Entry 2VDK (X-ray diffraction, 2.80 A resolution); this record covers chains A and H of the 4 polymer chains in the assembly.

== Chain A ==
Protein: Integrin alpha-iib
Source organism: Homo sapiens
Notes: fragment: headpiece, residues 32-483
UniProtKB: P08514 (ITA2B_HUMAN); residues 1-452 here correspond to UniProt positions 32-483 (UniProt number = residue number + 31)
Amino-acid sequence (452 residues; numbered 1 to 452; the number before each row is that of its first residue):
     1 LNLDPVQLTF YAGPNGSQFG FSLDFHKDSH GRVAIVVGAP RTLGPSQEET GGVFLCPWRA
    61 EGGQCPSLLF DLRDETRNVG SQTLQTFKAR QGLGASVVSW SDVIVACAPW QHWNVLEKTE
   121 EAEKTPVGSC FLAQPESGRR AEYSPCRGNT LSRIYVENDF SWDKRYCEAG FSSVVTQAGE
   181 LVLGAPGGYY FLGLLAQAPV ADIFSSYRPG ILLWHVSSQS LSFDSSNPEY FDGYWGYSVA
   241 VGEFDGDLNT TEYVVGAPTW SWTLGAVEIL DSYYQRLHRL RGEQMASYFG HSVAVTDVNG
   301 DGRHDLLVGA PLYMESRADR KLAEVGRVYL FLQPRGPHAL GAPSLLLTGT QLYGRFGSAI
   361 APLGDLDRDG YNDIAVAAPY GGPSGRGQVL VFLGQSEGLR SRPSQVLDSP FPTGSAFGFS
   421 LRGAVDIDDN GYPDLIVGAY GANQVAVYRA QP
UniProt features mapped onto this chain:
  - binding site (Ca(2+)): E243, D245, D247, T250, E252, D297, N299, D301, R303, D305, D365, D367, D369, Y371, D373, D426, D428, N430, Y432, D434
  - glycosylation (N-linked (GlcNAc...) asparagine): N15, N249
Disulfide bonds: C56-C65, C107-C130, C146-C167
Covalent attachments: N-acetylglucosamine (NAG) linked to N15, N249
Ion coordination: Ca2+ site 1: E243, D245, D247, T250, E252; Ca2+ site 2: D297, N299, D301, R303, D305; Ca2+ site 3: D365, D367, D369, Y371, D373; Ca2+ site 4: D426, D428, N430, Y432, D434

== Chain H ==
Protein: Monoclonal antibody 10E5 heavy chain
Source organism: Mus musculus
Notes: antibody fragment or engineered binder
Amino-acid sequence (221 residues; each row starts with the number of its first residue):
     1 EVQLQQSGAE LVKPGASVKL SCTASGFNIK DTYVHWVKQR PEQGLEWIGR IDPANGYTKY
    61 DPKFQGKATI TADTSSNTAY LQLSSLTSED TAVYYCVRPL YDYYAMDYWG QGTSVTVSSA
   121 KTTAPSVYPL APVCGDTTGS SVTLGCLVKG YFPEPVTLTW NSGSLSSGVH TFPAVLQSDL
   181 YTLSSSVTVT SSTWPSQSIT CNVAHPASST KVDKKIEPRG P
Disordered / not traced: 135-136
Disulfide bonds: C22-C96, C146-C201

== Interface between chain A and chain H ==
Residue-residue contacts - 22 pairs, chain A then chain H:
  R77(A) - D102(H)  salt bridge
  R77(A) - Y104(H)
  V79(A) - Y104(H)  hydrophobic
  G80(A) - Y104(H)
  Q82(A) - Y104(H)  hydrogen bond
  L84(A) - Y104(H)
  N149(A) - Y33(H)  hydrogen bond
  N149(A) - Y104(H)  hydrogen bond
  I154(A) - Y57(H)
  N158(A) - Y57(H)  hydrogen bond
  S205(A) - Y101(H)
  S206(A) - Y101(H)
  I211(A) - D102(H)
  L213(A) - D102(H)
  L213(A) - Y103(H)  hydrogen bond (backbone-backbone)
  L213(A) - Y104(H)
  W214(A) - Y101(H)
  W214(A) - Y103(H)
  H215(A) - D31(H)  hydrogen bond (side chain-backbone)
  H215(A) - T32(H)
  H215(A) - Y101(H)  hydrogen bond (backbone-backbone)
  H215(A) - Y103(H)
Interface residues without a listed pair, chain A (16 interface residues in all): R147, R208
Interface residues without a listed pair, chain H (10 interface residues in all): P99, L100

== Overview ==
16 residues of chain A and 10 residues of chain H are in contact; the contacts include 7 hydrogen bonds and 1
salt bridge. Among the polar pairs are R77(A)-D102(H), Q82(A)-Y104(H) and N149(A)-Y33(H). Covalently linked
N-acetylglucosamine: at N15(A) and N249(A).
Here chain A is Integrin alpha-iib (Homo sapiens) and chain H is Monoclonal antibody 10E5 heavy chain (Mus
musculus). Entry 2VDK (Re-refinement of Integrin AlphaIIbBeta3 Headpiece) was determined by X-ray diffraction
together with 2VC2, 2VDL, 2VDM, 2VDN, 2VDO, 2VDP, 2VDQ and 2VDR from the same study.
